4X64 - chains A and D of the 23 polymer chains in the assembly; structure by X-ray diffraction, 3.35 A resolution.

# Chain A
Molecule: 16S rRNA
Organism: Thermus thermophilus HB8
Sequence (1522 nucleotides; each row starts with the number of its first residue; note: 42 numbers in that range are skipped by the numbering (no residue carries them; nothing is unmodelled there); a row labelled like 190A-190L holds insertion residues (190A, then the next letters in order); numbering starts at 0):
     0 UUUGUUGGAGAGUUUGAUCCUGGCUCAGGGUGAACGCUGGCGGCGUGCCU
    50 AAGACAUGCAAGUCGUGCGGG
    73 CCGCGGGGUUUU
    88 ACUCCG
    95 UGGUC
   101 AGCGGCGGACGGGUGAGUAACGCGUGGGU
  129A G
   130 ACCUACCCGGAAGAGGGGGACAACCCGGGGAAACUCGGGCUAAUCCCCCA
   180 UGUGGACCCGC
190A-190L CCCUUGGGGUGU
   191 GUCCAAAGGGCUUU
   216 GCCCGCUUCCGGAUGGGCCCGCGUCCCAUCAGCUAGUUGGUGGGGUAAUG
   266 GCCCACCAAGGCGACGACGGGUAGCCGGUCUGAGAGGAUGGCCGGCCACA
   316 GGGGCACUGAGACACGGGCCCCACUCCUACGGGAGGCAGCAGUUAGGAAU
   366 CUUCCGCAAUGGGCGCAAGCCUGACGGAGCGACGCCGCUUGGAGGAAGAA
   416 GCCCUUCGGGGUGUAAACUCCUGAA
   442 CCCGGGACGAAACCCCCGACGA
   474 GGGGACUGACGGUACCGGG
   494 GUAAUAGCGCCGGCCAACUCCGUGCCAGCAGCCGCGGUAAUACGGAGGGC
   544 GCGAGCGUUACCCGGAUUCACUGGGCGUAAAGGGCGUGUAGGCGGCCUGG
   594 GGCGUCCCAUGUGAAAGACCACGGCUCAACCGUGGGGGAGCGUGGGAUAC
   644 GCUCAGGCUAGACGGUGGGAGAGGGUGGUGGAAUUCCCGGAGUAGCGGUG
   694 AAAUGCGCAGAUACCGGGAGGAACGCCGAUGGCGAAGGCAGCCACCUGGU
   744 CCACCCGUGACGCUGAGGCGCGAAAGCGUGGGGAGCAAACCGGAUUAGAU
   794 ACCCGGGUAGUCCACGCCCUAAACGAUGCGCGCUAGGUCUCUGGGUCU
   848 CCUGGGGGCCGAAGCUAACGCGUUAAGCGCGCCGCCUGGGGAGUACGGCC
   898 GCAAGGCUGAAACUCAAAGGAAUUGACGGGGGCCCGCACAAGCGGUGGAG
   948 CAUGUGGUUUAAUUCGAAGXAACGCGAAGAACCUUACCAGGCCUUGACAU
   998 GCUAGG
 1003A G
  1004 AACCCGGGUGAAAGCCUGGGGUGCCCC
1030A-1030D GCGA
  1031 GGGGAGCCCUAGCACAGGUGCUGCAUGGCCGUCGUCAGCUCGUGCCGUGA
  1081 GGUGUUGGGUUAAGUCCCGCAACGAGCGCAACCCCCGCCGUUAGUUGCCA
  1131 GCGGUUCGGCCGGGCACUCUAACGGGACUGCCCGCGAAA
  1171 GCGGGAGGAAGGAGGGGACGACGUCUGGUCAGCAUGGCCCUUACGGCCUG
  1221 GGCGACACACGUGCUACAAUGCCCACUACAAAGCGAUGCCACCCGGCAAC
  1271 GGGGAGCUAAUCGCAAAAAGGUGGGCCCAGUUCGGAUUGGGGUCUGCAAC
  1321 CCGACCCCAUGAAGCCGGAAUCGCUAGUAAUCGCGGAUCAG
 1361A C
  1362 CAUGCCGCGGUGAAUACGUUCCCGGGCCUUGUACACACXGCCXGUXACGC
  1412 CAUGGGAGCGGGCUCUACCCGAAGUCGCCGGG
  1446 AGCCUACGGG
  1459 CAGGCGCCGAGGGUAGGGCCCGUGACUGGGGCGAAGUCGUAACAAGGUAG
  1509 CUGUACCGGAAGGUGCGGCUGGAUCCACUCCUUUCU
Unresolved in the structure: 0-4, 1534-1538
Construct notes: conflict C1534 (A132811 in 55771382), A1535 (C132812 in 55771382)
Modified residues: PSU (pseudouridine-5'-monophosphate) at position 516, 7MG (7N-methyl-8-hydroguanosine-5'-monophosphate) at position 527, M2G (N2-dimethylguanosine-5'-monophosphate) at position 966, 5MC (5-methylcytidine-5'-monophosphate) at position 967, 2MG (2N-methylguanosine-5'-monophosphate) at position 1207, 5MC (5-methylcytidine-5'-monophosphate) at position 1400, 4OC (4n,o2'-methylcytidine-5'-monophosphate) at position 1402, 5MC (5-methylcytidine-5'-monophosphate) at position 1404, 5MC (5-methylcytidine-5'-monophosphate) at position 1407, UR3 (3-methyluridine-5'-monophoshate) at position 1498, MA6 (6N-dimethyladenosine-5'-monophoshate) at position 1518, MA6 (6N-dimethyladenosine-5'-monophoshate) at position 1519, PSU (pseudouridine-5'-monophosphate) at position 1540, PSU (pseudouridine-5'-monophosphate) at position 1541
Bound ions: Mg2+ site 1: U5, G6; Mg2+ site 2 near U12 (its only coordinating residue here); K+ site 1 near U14 (its only coordinating residue here); Mg2+ site 3 near G15 (its only coordinating residue here); Mg2+ site 4 near G21 (its only coordinating residue here); Mg2+ site 5 near G28 (its only coordinating residue here); Mg2+ site 6: G46, G394; Mg2+ site 7 near C48 (its only coordinating residue here); Mg2+ site 8 near A53 (its only coordinating residue here); Mg2+ site 9: G61, U62; Mg2+ site 10: G70, U98; Mg2+ site 11: U83, C1543, U1544; 99 more Mg2+ sites not listed; 17 more K+ sites not listed
Ligand contacts:
  - paromomycin (PAR), molecule 1: G31, C47, C48, A50, A51, G52, A53, G113, U114, G115, A353, C355, A356, U358, U359, A360, G361, U365, C366
  - paromomycin (PAR), molecule 2: G567, G568, C569, G570, G575, G821, C822, C862, U863, G874, C875, C879
  - paromomycin (PAR), molecule 3: G610, A611, C612, A614, C615, A622, C623, C624, G625, U626
  - paromomycin (PAR), molecule 4: G661, G662, A663, G664, G666, G667, U740, G741, G742, U743
  - paromomycin (PAR), molecule 5: U669, G670, G671, U672, G673, G714, A715, A716, C717, C805, C806
  - paromomycin (PAR), molecule 6: 5MC_1404, G1405, U1406, 5MC_1407, A1408, C1409, G1489, C1490, G1491, A1492, A1493, G1494, U1495, C1496

# Chain D
Name: 30S ribosomal protein S4
Organism: Thermus thermophilus (strain HB8 / ATCC 27634 / DSM 579)
UniProt: P80373 (RS4_THET8); residues 2-209 here = UniProt positions 2-209
Sequence (208 residues; numbered 2 to 209; the number before each row is that of its first residue):
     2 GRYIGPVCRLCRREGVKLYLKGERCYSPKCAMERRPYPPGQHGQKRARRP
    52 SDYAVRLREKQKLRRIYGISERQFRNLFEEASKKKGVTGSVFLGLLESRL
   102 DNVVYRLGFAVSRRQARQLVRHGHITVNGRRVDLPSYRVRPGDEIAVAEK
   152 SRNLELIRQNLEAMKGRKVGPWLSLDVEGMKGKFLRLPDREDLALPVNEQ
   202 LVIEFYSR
Bound ions: Zn2+: Cys9, Cys12, Cys26, Cys31; Mg2+: Lys85, Thr89
Swiss-Prot annotation at these positions:
  - binding site (Zn(2+)): Cys9, Cys12, Cys26, Cys31

# Chain A / chain D interface
Residue-residue contacts (117; chain A residue first):
  A8(A) - Arg57(D)  base contact
  A8(A) - Glu205(D)  hydrogen bond to the base
  A8(A) - Ser208(D)  hydrogen bond to the base
  A8(A) - Arg209(D)  base contact
  A26(A) - Arg209(D)  sugar contact
  G28(A) - Arg76(D)  salt bridge to the phosphate
  C400(A) - Arg73(D)  salt bridge to the phosphate
  C401(A) - Arg73(D)  salt bridge to the phosphate
  C401(A) - Asn77(D)  hydrogen bond to the phosphate
  G402(A) - Gln74(D)  phosphate contact
  G402(A) - Leu135(D)  sugar contact
  G402(A) - Ser137(D)  hydrogen bond to the phosphate
  C403(A) - Gln74(D)  phosphate contact
  C403(A) - Arg122(D)  hydrogen bond to the sugar
  C403(A) - Pro136(D)  phosphate contact
  C403(A) - Ser137(D)  hydrogen bond to the phosphate
  U404(A) - Gly2(D)  base contact
  U404(A) - Arg118(D)  salt bridge to the phosphate
  U404(A) - Arg122(D)  phosphate contact
  U405(A) - Gly2(D)  hydrogen bond to the base
  U405(A) - Arg3(D)  salt bridge to the phosphate
  G406(A) - Ile5(D)  phosphate contact
  G406(A) - Gln119(D)  hydrogen bond to the base
  G407(A) - Ile5(D)  phosphate contact
  G407(A) - Ser113(D)  phosphate contact
  G407(A) - Arg115(D)  salt bridge to the phosphate
  G407(A) - Gln116(D)  hydrogen bond to the sugar
  G407(A) - Gln119(D)  sugar contact
  A408(A) - Leu21(D)  phosphate contact
  A408(A) - Lys22(D)  phosphate contact
  A408(A) - Ser113(D)  hydrogen bond to the phosphate
  A408(A) - Arg115(D)  phosphate contact
  A408(A) - Gln116(D)  hydrogen bond to the sugar
  G409(A) - Lys22(D)  salt bridge to the phosphate
  G409(A) - Glu24(D)  phosphate contact
  G409(A) - Arg25(D)  phosphate contact
  G410(A) - Lys22(D)  hydrogen bond to the base
  G410(A) - Arg25(D)  salt bridge to the phosphate
  G410(A) - Lys30(D)  salt bridge to the phosphate
  A411(A) - Arg25(D)  salt bridge to the phosphate
  A411(A) - Lys30(D)  salt bridge to the phosphate
  A412(A) - Arg35(D)  salt bridge to the phosphate
  G413(A) - Arg35(D)  hydrogen bond to the base
  C419(A) - Gln42(D)  sugar contact
  G425(A) - Gln45(D)  hydrogen bond to the phosphate
  G426(A) - Arg36(D)  salt bridge to the phosphate
  G426(A) - Tyr38(D)  hydrogen bond to the phosphate
  G426(A) - Gly41(D)  phosphate contact
  G426(A) - Gln42(D)  sugar contact
  G426(A) - Gln45(D)  phosphate contact
  U427(A) - Arg10(D)  phosphate contact
  U427(A) - Arg13(D)  salt bridge to the phosphate
  U427(A) - Arg36(D)  salt bridge to the phosphate
  U427(A) - Pro40(D)  phosphate contact
  U427(A) - Gly41(D)  hydrogen bond to the phosphate
  G428(A) - Pro7(D)  phosphate contact
  G428(A) - Arg10(D)  salt bridge to the phosphate
  G428(A) - Arg13(D)  phosphate contact
  G428(A) - Arg36(D)  hydrogen bond to the sugar
  U429(A) - Arg13(D)  salt bridge to the phosphate
  U429(A) - Lys22(D)  hydrogen bond to the sugar
  U429(A) - Arg25(D)  hydrogen bond to the sugar
  U429(A) - Ala32(D)  phosphate contact
  U429(A) - Arg36(D)  salt bridge to the phosphate
  A430(A) - Pro7(D)  phosphate contact
  A430(A) - Val8(D)  hydrogen bond to the phosphate
  A430(A) - Cys9(D)  hydrogen bond to the phosphate
  A430(A) - Arg10(D)  phosphate contact
  A430(A) - Lys22(D)  salt bridge to the phosphate
  C436(A) - Glu156(D)  sugar contact
  U437(A) - His123(D)  hydrogen bond to the sugar
  U437(A) - His125(D)  hydrogen bond to the sugar
  U437(A) - Leu155(D)  phosphate contact
  G438(A) - His123(D)  sugar contact
  G438(A) - His125(D)  phosphate contact
  C489(A) - Arg132(D)  salt bridge to the phosphate
  G490(A) - Arg132(D)  salt bridge to the phosphate
  C508(A) - Tyr54(D)  sugar contact
  C508(A) - Arg209(D)  salt bridge to the phosphate
  A509(A) - Ser52(D)  hydrogen bond to the phosphate
  A509(A) - Tyr54(D)  phosphate contact
  A509(A) - Ala55(D)  sugar contact
  A509(A) - Leu58(D)  sugar contact
  C511(A) - His43(D)  hydrogen bond to the base
  C511(A) - Arg49(D)  salt bridge to the phosphate
  U512(A) - Gln42(D)  sugar contact
  U512(A) - His43(D)  sugar contact
  U512(A) - Lys46(D)  salt bridge to the phosphate
  G540(A) - Gln42(D)  hydrogen bond to the base
  G541(A) - Gly41(D)  phosphate contact
  G541(A) - Gln42(D)  hydrogen bond to the sugar
  G542(A) - Arg10(D)  salt bridge to the phosphate
  G542(A) - Arg14(D)  hydrogen bond to the phosphate
  G542(A) - Pro40(D)  sugar contact
  G542(A) - Gly41(D)  sugar contact
  C543(A) - Arg10(D)  salt bridge to the phosphate
  C543(A) - Arg14(D)  salt bridge to the phosphate
  C543(A) - Arg59(D)  hydrogen bond to the phosphate
  G544(A) - Arg59(D)  salt bridge to the phosphate
  G544(A) - Gln62(D)  hydrogen bond to the phosphate
  G544(A) - Arg66(D)  salt bridge to the phosphate
  C545(A) - Lys61(D)  salt bridge to the phosphate
  C545(A) - Gln62(D)  hydrogen bond to the phosphate
  C545(A) - Arg65(D)  salt bridge to the phosphate
  C545(A) - Glu72(D)  sugar contact
  G546(A) - Ser71(D)  phosphate contact
  G546(A) - Glu72(D)  hydrogen bond to the phosphate
  G546(A) - Arg73(D)  hydrogen bond to the phosphate
  A547(A) - Gly2(D)  hydrogen bond to the phosphate
  G616(A) - Arg141(D)  salt bridge to the phosphate
  U619(A) - Arg132(D)  base contact
  U619(A) - Val133(D)  base contact
  U619(A) - Asp134(D)  hydrogen bond to the base
  U619(A) - Leu135(D)  base contact
  C620(A) - Leu135(D)  base contact
  C620(A) - Ser137(D)  base contact
  C620(A) - Tyr138(D)  sugar contact
Other interface residues (no listed pair), chain A (49 interface residues in all): C418, A439, A496, C613, A614
Other interface residues (no listed pair), chain D (69 interface residues in all): Tyr4, Gly6, Gly23, Lys84, Lys85, Val112, Leu157

# In short
49 residues of chain A and 69 residues of chain D are in contact; the contacts include 35 hydrogen bonds and
32 salt bridges. Polar pairs include A8(A)-Glu205(D), A8(A)-Ser208(D) and U405(A)-Gly2(D). Chain A binds 6
copies of paromomycin.
Here chain A is 16S rRNA (Thermus thermophilus HB8) and chain D is 30S ribosomal protein S4 (Thermus
thermophilus (strain HB8 / ATCC 27634 / DSM 579)). Entry 4X64 (Crystal Structure of 30S ribosomal subunit from
Thermus thermophilus) was determined by X-ray diffraction together with 4X62, 4X65 and 4X66 from the same
study.
